9O6S - chains J and K of the 24 polymer chains in the assembly; structure by electron microscopy, 21.00 A resolution (very low resolution: no residue pairs are listed; an interface is given only as per-side residue counts).

Chain J:
Protein: Prohibitin 1
From: Homo sapiens
Reference sequence: P35232 (PHB1_HUMAN); numbering as in UniProt (aligned over 1-272)
Amino-acid sequence (272 residues; row label = number of the first residue in the row):
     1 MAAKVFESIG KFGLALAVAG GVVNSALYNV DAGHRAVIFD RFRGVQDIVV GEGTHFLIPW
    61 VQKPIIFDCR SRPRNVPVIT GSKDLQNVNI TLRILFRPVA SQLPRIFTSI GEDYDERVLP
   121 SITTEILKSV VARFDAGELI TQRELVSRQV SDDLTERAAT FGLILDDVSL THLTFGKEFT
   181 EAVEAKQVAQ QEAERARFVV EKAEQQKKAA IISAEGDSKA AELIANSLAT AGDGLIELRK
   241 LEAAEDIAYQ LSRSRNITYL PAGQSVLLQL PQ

Chain K:
Protein: Prohibitin-2
From: Homo sapiens
Reference sequence: Q99623 (PHB2_HUMAN); residue numbers follow UniProt; this construct covers 1-299
Amino-acid sequence (299 residues; numbered 1 to 299; the number before each row is that of its first residue):
     1 MAQNLKDLAG RLPAGPRGMG TALKLLLGAG AVAYGVRESV FTVEGGHRAI FFNRIGGVQQ
    61 DTILAEGLHF RIPWFQYPII YDIRARPRKI SSPTGSKDLQ MVNISLRVLS RPNAQELPSM
   121 YQRLGLDYEE RVLPSIVNEV LKSVVAKFNA SQLITQRAQV SLLIRRELTE RAKDFSLILD
   181 DVAITELSFS REYTAAVEAK QVAQQEAQRA QFLVEKAKQE QRQKIVQAEG EAEAAKMLGE
   241 ALSKNPGYIK LRKIRAAQNI SKTIATSQNR IYLTADNLVL NLQDESFTRG SDSLIKGKK

Interface between chain J and chain K:
At this resolution (21 A) residue pairs are not listed: 70 residues of chain J and 72 of chain K lie at the interface.

Summary:
Chain J and chain K form an interface of 70 and 72 residues respectively.
Here chain J is Prohibitin 1 and chain K is Prohibitin-2, both from Homo sapiens. Entry 9O6S (Structure of the
human prohibitin complex in the closed state) was determined by electron microscopy, deposited together with
9O6T.
